9IXX - chains B and G of the 5 polymer chains in the assembly; structure by electron microscopy, 3.15 A resolution.

== Chain B ==
Protein: Guanine nucleotide-binding protein G(I)/G(S)/G(T) subunit beta-1
From: Homo sapiens
Reference sequence: P62873 (GBB1_HUMAN); residues 7-345 here correspond to UniProt positions 2-340 (UniProt number = residue number - 5)
Chain sequence (351 residues; numbered -5 to 345; the number before each row is that of its first residue; numbers below 1 keep their minus sign (Met-5 is residue -5)):
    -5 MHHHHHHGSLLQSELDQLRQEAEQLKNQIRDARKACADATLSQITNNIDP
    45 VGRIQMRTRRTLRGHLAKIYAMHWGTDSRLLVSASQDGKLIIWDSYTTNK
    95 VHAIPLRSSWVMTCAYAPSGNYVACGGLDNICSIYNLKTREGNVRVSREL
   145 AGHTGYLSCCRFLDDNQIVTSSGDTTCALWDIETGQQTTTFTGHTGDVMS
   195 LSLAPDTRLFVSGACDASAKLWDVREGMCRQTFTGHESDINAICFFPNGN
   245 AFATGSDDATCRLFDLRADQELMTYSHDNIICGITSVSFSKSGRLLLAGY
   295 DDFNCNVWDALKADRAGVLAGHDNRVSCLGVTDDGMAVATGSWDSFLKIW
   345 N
Unresolved in the structure: -5 to 7
Differences from the reference sequence: initiating methionine (-5); expression tag (-4 to 6)
UniProt features mapped onto this chain:
  - modified residue: Ser7 (N-acetylserine), His271 (Phosphohistidine)

== Chain G ==
Protein: Guanine nucleotide-binding protein G(I)/G(S)/G(O) subunit gamma-2
From: Homo sapiens
Reference sequence: P59768 (GBG2_HUMAN); residues 0-70 here correspond to UniProt positions 1-71 (UniProt number = residue number + 1)
Chain sequence (71 residues; row label = number of the first residue in the row; numbering starts at 0):
     0 MASNNTASIAQARKLVEQLKMEANIDRIKVSKAAADLMAYCEAHAKEDPL
    50 LTPVPASENPFREKKFFCAIL
Unresolved in the structure: 0-4, 59-70
UniProt features mapped onto this chain:
  - modified residue: Ala1 (N-acetylalanine), Cys67 (Cysteine methyl ester)
  - lipidation: Cys67 (S-geranylgeranyl cysteine)

== Chain B / chain G interface ==
Residue-residue contacts - 70 pairs, chain B then chain G:
  Leu9(B) - Ile8(G)
  Leu12(B) - Ile8(G)
  Leu12(B) - Ala11(G)  hydrophobic
  Leu12(B) - Val15(G)
  Ala16(B) - Val15(G)  hydrophobic
  Ala16(B) - Leu18(G)
  Leu19(B) - Val15(G)
  Lys20(B) - Leu18(G)
  Ile23(B) - Leu18(G)
  Ile23(B) - Ala22(G)  hydrophobic
  Ala26(B) - Arg26(G)
  Cys30(B) - Arg26(G)  hydrogen bond (side chain-backbone)
  Cys30(B) - Ile27(G)
  Cys30(B) - Lys28(G)
  Cys30(B) - Val29(G)  hydrogen bond (backbone-backbone)
  Ala31(B) - Val29(G)  hydrophobic
  Asp32(B) - Lys28(G)  salt bridge
  Ala33(B) - Val29(G)
  Leu35(B) - Ala33(G)  hydrophobic
  Ile38(B) - Ser30(G)
  Ile38(B) - Ala33(G)  hydrophobic
  Ile42(B) - Glu41(G)
  Val45(B) - Leu50(G)  hydrophobic
  Ile48(B) - Leu49(G)
  Ile48(B) - Leu50(G)
  Met50(B) - Leu49(G)  hydrophobic
  Met222(B) - Met20(G)  hydrophobic
  Cys223(B) - Gln17(G)  hydrogen bond
  Cys223(B) - Glu21(G)  hydrogen bond
  Arg224(B) - Glu21(G)
  Arg224(B) - Ile24(G)
  Gln225(B) - Ile24(G)
  Thr226(B) - Glu21(G)  hydrogen bond
  Phe240(B) - Cys40(G)  hydrophobic
  Pro241(B) - Tyr39(G)
  Asn242(B) - Leu36(G)
  Asn242(B) - Tyr39(G)
  Asp259(B) - Ala32(G)
  Arg261(B) - Asp25(G)
  Arg261(B) - Arg26(G)
  Arg261(B) - Ile27(G)  hydrogen bond (backbone-backbone)
  Arg261(B) - Lys31(G)
  Arg261(B) - Asp35(G)  salt bridge
  Ala262(B) - Arg26(G)
  Ala262(B) - Ile27(G)
  Asp263(B) - Arg26(G)
  Gln264(B) - Val29(G)
  Leu266(B) - Val29(G)  hydrophobic
  Leu266(B) - Leu36(G)  hydrophobic
  Ser284(B) - Asp47(G)  hydrogen bond
  Ser284(B) - Leu49(G)
  Lys285(B) - Glu46(G)
  Ser286(B) - Tyr39(G)
  Ser286(B) - Cys40(G)
  Ser286(B) - His43(G)
  Ser286(B) - Asp47(G)  hydrogen bond
  Arg288(B) - Cys40(G)
  Arg288(B) - Glu41(G)  salt bridge
  Arg288(B) - Leu50(G)
  Leu289(B) - Leu49(G)
  Leu289(B) - Leu50(G)
  Val325(B) - Leu49(G)  hydrophobic
  Asp328(B) - Pro48(G)
  Gly329(B) - Pro48(G)
  Gly329(B) - Leu49(G)
  Met330(B) - Pro48(G)  hydrophobic
  Met330(B) - Glu57(G)
  Met330(B) - Asn58(G)
  Val332(B) - Leu49(G)  hydrophobic
  Asn345(B) - Asn58(G)
Interface residues without a listed pair, chain B (51 interface residues in all): Glu8, Glu15, Asn41, Asp43, Asn244, Ala245, Gly287, Leu305, Ala331
Interface residues without a listed pair, chain G (34 interface residues in all): Arg12, Lys19, Met37

== Overview ==
The interface between chain B and chain G involves 51 residues on one side and 34 on the other, with 8
hydrogen bonds and 3 salt bridges. Polar contacts include Asp32(B)-Lys28(G), Arg261(B)-Asp35(G) and
Arg288(B)-Glu41(G).
Here chain B is Guanine nucleotide-binding protein G(I)/G(S)/G(T) subunit beta-1 and chain G is Guanine
nucleotide-binding protein G(I)/G(S)/G(O) subunit gamma-2, both from Homo sapiens. Entry 9IXX (Structural
basis of the cysteinyl leukotriene receptor type 2 activation by LTD4) was determined by electron microscopy.
